5HKK - chains E and G of the 8 polymer chains in the assembly; structure by X-ray diffraction, 3.00 A resolution.

== Chain E ==
Protein: ATP synthase subunit beta
Organism: Caldalkalibacillus thermarum TA2.A1
Notes: EC 3.6.3.14
Reference sequence: F5LA72 (F5LA72_9BACI); numbering as in UniProt (aligned over 1-462)
Chain sequence (462 residues; numbered 1 to 462; the number before each row is that of its first residue):
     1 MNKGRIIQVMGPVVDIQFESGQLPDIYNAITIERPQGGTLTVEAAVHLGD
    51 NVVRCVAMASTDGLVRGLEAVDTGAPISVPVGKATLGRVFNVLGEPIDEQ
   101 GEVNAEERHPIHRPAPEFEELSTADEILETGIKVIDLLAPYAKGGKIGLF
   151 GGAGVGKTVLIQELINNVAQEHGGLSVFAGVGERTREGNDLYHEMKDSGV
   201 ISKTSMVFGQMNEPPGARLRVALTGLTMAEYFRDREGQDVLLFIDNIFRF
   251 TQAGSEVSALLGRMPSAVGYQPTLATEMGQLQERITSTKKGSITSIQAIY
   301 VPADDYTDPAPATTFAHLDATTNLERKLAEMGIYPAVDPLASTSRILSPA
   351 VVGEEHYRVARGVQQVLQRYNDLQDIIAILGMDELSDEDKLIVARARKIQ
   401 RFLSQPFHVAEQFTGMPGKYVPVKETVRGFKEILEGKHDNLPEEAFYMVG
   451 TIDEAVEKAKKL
Not modelled in the structure: 1
Residues lining bound ligands: ADP (adenosine-5'-diphosphate): Gly152, Ala153, Gly154, Val155, Gly156, Lys157, Thr158, Val159, Tyr334, Phe407, Ala410, Thr414
Reported in the primary citation:
  - binding site for ADP: Gly152 to Thr158
  - binding site for phosphate ion: Lys157, Arg184, Asp245, Asn246, Arg249

== Chain G ==
Protein: ATP synthase gamma chain
Organism: Caldalkalibacillus thermarum TA2.A1
Reference sequence: F5LA73 (F5LA73_9BACI); numbering as in UniProt (aligned over 1-286)
Chain sequence (286 residues; each row starts with the number of its first residue):
     1 MQGMREIKRRIRSVKNTRQITKAMKMVAAAKLRRAQETAENARPYADKIK
    51 EVISSIAAGTKDFSHPMLEARPVKKTGYMVITSDRGLAGPYNANILRLVS
   101 KTIEERHQSKDEYVIFAVGRKGRDFFKKRGYPVVEEVTGISDTPSLTEIQ
   151 DIAQSAIGMFADETFDKLTIFYNEFVSPIVQRPVEKQLLPLTSEEVLDGP
   201 VSAYEYEPDSESVLEVLLPKYAETLIYSALLDAKASEFGARMTAMGNATD
   251 NATEMLETLTLQFNRARQAAITQEIAEIVAGANALR
Not modelled in the structure: 1-2

== Chain E / chain G interface ==
Contacting residue pairs (22; chain E residue first):
  Pro265(E) - Ile275(G)  hydrophobic
  Pro265(E) - Val279(G)
  Ala267(E) - Thr272(G)
  Val268(E) - Gln268(G)
  Val268(E) - Ile271(G)
  Val268(E) - Thr272(G)  hydrogen bond (backbone-side chain)
  Gly269(E) - Ile271(G)
  Gly269(E) - Ile275(G)
  Ala303(E) - Arg267(G)
  Asp305(E) - Asn264(G)  hydrogen bond
  Asp305(E) - Arg267(G)  salt bridge
  Asp305(E) - Gln268(G)  hydrogen bond
  Thr307(E) - Gln268(G)  hydrogen bond
  Asp308(E) - Arg267(G)  salt bridge
  Asp308(E) - Gln268(G)
  Asp375(E) - Lys22(G)  salt bridge
  Asp375(E) - Met26(G)
  Ile379(E) - Met26(G)  hydrophobic
  Ile379(E) - Ala30(G)  hydrophobic
  Ile379(E) - Arg33(G)
  Leu380(E) - Ala29(G)
  Leu380(E) - Arg33(G)
Interface residues without a listed pair, chain E (13 interface residues in all): Met264, Pro309
Interface residues without a listed pair, chain G (13 interface residues in all): Asn283

== In short ==
The chain E/chain G interface involves 13 residues from each chain, with 4 hydrogen bonds and 3 salt bridges.
Polar contacts include Asp305(E)-Arg267(G), Asp308(E)-Arg267(G) and Asp375(E)-Lys22(G). Chain E binds ADP. The
paper reports a binding site for phosphate ion at Lys157(E), Arg184(E) and Asp245(E) among others; a binding
site for ADP at Gly152(E).
Chain E is ATP synthase subunit beta and chain G is ATP synthase gamma chain, both from Caldalkalibacillus
thermarum TA2.A1; the structure, Caldalaklibacillus thermarum F1-ATPase (wild type), was determined by X-ray
diffraction together with 5IK2 from the same study.
